PDB entry 8T7R | X-ray diffraction, 3.84 A resolution | chains E and P of the 50 polymer chains in the assembly

== Chain E ==
Protein: Light chain from antibody JTK191b E07
Source organism: Homo sapiens
Notes: antibody fragment or engineered binder
Sequence (214 residues; numbered 1 to 214; the number before each row is that of its first residue):
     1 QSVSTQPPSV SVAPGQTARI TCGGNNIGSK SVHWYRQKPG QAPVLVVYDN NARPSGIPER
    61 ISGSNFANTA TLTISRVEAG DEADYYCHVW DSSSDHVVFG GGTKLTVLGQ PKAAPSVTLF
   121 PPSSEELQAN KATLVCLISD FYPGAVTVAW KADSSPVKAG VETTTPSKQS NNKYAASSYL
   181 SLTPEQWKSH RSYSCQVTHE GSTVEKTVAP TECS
Disordered / not traced: 1, 207-214
Disulfides: C22-C87, C136-C195

== Chain P ==
Protein: Beta-2-microglobulin
Source organism: Homo sapiens
UniProtKB: P61769 (B2MG_HUMAN); residues 1-99 here correspond to UniProt positions 21-119 (UniProt number = residue number + 20)
Sequence (99 residues; row label = number of the first residue in the row):
     1 IQRTPKIQVY SRHPAENGKS NFLNCYVSGF HPSDIEVDLL KNGERIEKVE HSDLSFSKDW
    61 SFYLLYYTEF TPTEKDEYAC RVNHVTLSQP KIVKWDRDM
Disulfides: C25-C80
Swiss-Prot annotation at these positions:
  - modified residue: Q2 (Pyrrolidone carboxylic acid)
  - glycosylation: I1 (N-linked (Glc) (glycation) isoleucine), K19 (N-linked (Glc) (glycation) lysine), K41 (N-linked (Glc) (glycation) lysine), K48 (N-linked (Glc) (glycation) lysine), K58 (N-linked (Glc) (glycation) lysine), K91 (N-linked (Glc) (glycation) lysine), K94 (N-linked (Glc) (glycation) lysine)

== How chain E and chain P interact ==
Pairs across the interface - 8 pairs, chain E then chain P:
  A13(E) - H13(P)
  P14(E) - H13(P)  hydrogen bond (backbone-side chain)
  Q16(E) - H13(P)
  Q16(E) - K19(P)
  Q16(E) - S20(P)
  Q110(E) - P14(P)
  P111(E) - P14(P)  hydrophobic
  K112(E) - E16(P)  salt bridge
Also at the interface, not in a pair above, chain E (9 interface residues in all): S11, V12, G109
Also at the interface, not in a pair above, chain P (6 interface residues in all): F22

== Overview ==
The interface between chain E and chain P involves 9 residues on one side and 6 on the other, with 1 hydrogen
bond and 1 salt bridge. Polar contacts include K112(E)-E16(P) and P14(E)-H13(P).
Chain E is Light chain from antibody JTK191b E07 and chain P is Beta-2-microglobulin, both from Homo sapiens;
the structure, Crystal structure of human leukocyte antigen A*0101 in complex with the Fab of alloreactive
antibody E07, was determined by X-ray diffraction together with 8T6M from the same study.
